Entry 3E22 (X-ray diffraction, 3.80 A resolution); this record covers chains B and C of the 5 polymer chains in the assembly.

== Chain B ==
Protein: Tubulin beta-2B chain
Source organism: Bos taurus
UniProt: Q6B856 (TBB2B_BOVIN); the author numbering skips numbers that UniProt does not, so the offset changes along the chain: 1-44 = UniProt 1-44; 47-360 = UniProt 45-358; 369-455 = UniProt 359-445
Sequence (445 residues; each row starts with the number of its first residue; note: 10 numbers in that range are skipped by the numbering (no residue carries them; nothing is unmodelled there)):
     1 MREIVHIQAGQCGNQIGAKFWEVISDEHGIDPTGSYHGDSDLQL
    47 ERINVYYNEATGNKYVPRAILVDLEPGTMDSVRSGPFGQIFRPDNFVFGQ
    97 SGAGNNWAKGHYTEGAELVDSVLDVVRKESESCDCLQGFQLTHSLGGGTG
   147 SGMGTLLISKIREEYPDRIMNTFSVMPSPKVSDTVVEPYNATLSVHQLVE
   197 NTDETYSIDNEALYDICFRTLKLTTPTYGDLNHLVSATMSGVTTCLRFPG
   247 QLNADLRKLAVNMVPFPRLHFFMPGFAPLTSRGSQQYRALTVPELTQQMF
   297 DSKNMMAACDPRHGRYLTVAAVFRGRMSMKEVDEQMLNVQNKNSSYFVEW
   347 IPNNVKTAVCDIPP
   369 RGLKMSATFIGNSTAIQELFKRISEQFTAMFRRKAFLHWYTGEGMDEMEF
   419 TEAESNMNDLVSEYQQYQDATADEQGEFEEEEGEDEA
Not modelled in the structure: 1, 278-285, 439-455
Small-molecule neighbours:
  - GDP (guanosine-5'-diphosphate): Gly-10, Gln-11, Cys-12, Ala-99, Asn-101, Ser-140, Gly-142, Gly-143, Gly-144, Thr-145, Gly-146, Ser-147, Val-171, Pro-173, Ser-174, Val-177, Ser-178, Glu-183, Asn-206, Leu-209, Tyr-224, Leu-227, Asn-228
  - colchicine (LOC; N-[(7S)-1,2,3,10-tetramethoxy-9-oxo-6,7-dihydro-5H-benzo[d]heptalen-7-yl]ethanamide): Val-238, Thr-239, Cys-241, Leu-242, Leu-248, Ala-250, Lys-254, Leu-255, Asn-258, Met-259, Val-315, Ala-316, Val-318, Asn-349, Asn-350, Val-351, Lys-352, Ala-354, Ile-378
  - soblidotin (TZT): Gln-11, Gln-15, Thr-74, Ser-77, Val-177, Ser-178, Asp-179, Thr-221, Pro-222, Thr-223, Tyr-224, Gly-225, Asn-228
UniProt features mapped onto this chain:
  - motif: Met-1 to Ile-4 (MREI motif)
  - binding site (GTP): Gln-11, Glu-71, Ser-140, Gly-144, Thr-145, Gly-146, Asn-206, Asn-228
  - binding site (Mg(2+)): Glu-71
  - modified residue: Ser-40 (Phosphoserine), Thr-57 (Phosphothreonine), Lys-60 (N6-acetyllysine), Ser-174 (Phosphoserine), Thr-287 (Phosphothreonine), Thr-292 (Phosphothreonine), Arg-320 (Omega-N-methylarginine), Glu-448 (5-glutamyl polyglutamate)
  - cross-link (Glycyl lysine isopeptide (Lys-Gly)): Lys-60 (interchain with G-Cter in ubiquitin), Lys-326 (interchain with G-Cter in ubiquitin)

== Chain C ==
Protein: Tubulin alpha-1C chain
Source organism: Bos taurus
UniProt: Q3ZCJ7 (TBA1C_BOVIN); residue numbers follow UniProt; this construct covers 1-449
Sequence (449 residues; each row starts with the number of its first residue):
     1 MRECISIHVGQAGVQIGNACWELYCLEHGIQPDGQMPSDKTIGGGDDSFN
    51 TFFSETGAGKHVPRAVFVDLEPTVIDEVRTGTYRQLFHPEQLISGKEDAA
   101 NNYARGHYTIGKEIIDLVLDRVRKLADQCTGLQGFLVFHSFGGGTGSGFT
   151 SLLMERLSVDYGKKSKLEFSIYPAPQVSTAVVEPYNSILTTHTTLEHSDC
   201 AFMVDNEAIYDICRRNLDIERPTYTNLNRLMSQIVSSITASLRFDGALNV
   251 DLTEFQTNLVPYPRIHFPLATYAPVISAEKAYHEQLSVAEITNACFEPAN
   301 QMVKCDPRHGKYMACCLLYRGDVVPKDVNAAIATIKTKRTIQFVDWCPTG
   351 FKVGINYQPPTVVPGGDLAKVQRAVCMLSNTTAVAEAWARLDHKFDLMYA
   401 KRAFVHWYVGEGMEEGEFSEAREDMAALEKDYEEVGADSYEDEDEGEEY
Not modelled in the structure: 1, 38-46, 280-285, 438-449
Small-molecule neighbours:
  - GTP: Gly-10, Gln-11, Ala-12, Gln-15, Ile-16, Asp-69, Glu-71, Asp-98, Ala-99, Ala-100, Asn-101, Ser-140, Gly-142, Gly-143, Gly-144, Thr-145, Gly-146, Ile-171, Pro-173, Val-177, Ser-178, Thr-179, Glu-183, Asn-206, Tyr-224, Leu-227, Asn-228
  - colchicine (LOC; N-[(7S)-1,2,3,10-tetramethoxy-9-oxo-6,7-dihydro-5H-benzo[d]heptalen-7-yl]ethanamide): Ser-178, Thr-179, Ala-180, Val-181
  - soblidotin (TZT): Leu-248, Pro-325, Val-328, Asn-329, Phe-351, Val-353
UniProt features mapped onto this chain:
  - motif: Met-1 to Cys-4 (MREC motif)
  - active site: Glu-254
  - binding site (GTP): Gln-11, Glu-71, Ser-140, Gly-144, Thr-145, Thr-179, Asn-206, Asn-228
  - binding site (Mg(2+)): Glu-71
  - site: Tyr-449 (Involved in polymerization)
  - modified residue: Lys-40 (N6-acetyllysine), Tyr-282 (3'-nitrotyrosine), Tyr-432 (Phosphotyrosine), Ser-439 (Phosphoserine), Tyr-449 (3'-nitrotyrosine)

== Chain B / chain C interface ==
Pairs across the interface - 31 pairs, chain B then chain C:
  Gln-96(B) / Arg-2(C)
  Gly-100(B) / Glu-254(C)
  Asn-101(B) / Glu-254(C)
  Asp-179(B) / Gly-350(C)
  Asp-179(B) / Phe-351(C)
  Asp-179(B) / Lys-352(C)  hydrogen bond (side chain-backbone)
  Thr-180(B) / Glu-254(C)
  Thr-180(B) / Asn-258(C)
  Thr-180(B) / Lys-352(C)  hydrogen bond
  Val-181(B) / Asn-258(C)
  Val-182(B) / Thr-257(C)
  Thr-221(B) / Pro-325(C)
  Thr-221(B) / Lys-326(C)
  Ala-397(B) / Trp-346(C)
  Met-398(B) / Trp-346(C)
  Met-398(B) / Pro-348(C)
  Arg-401(B) / Tyr-262(C)  hydrogen bond (backbone-side chain)
  Arg-401(B) / Trp-346(C)
  Arg-401(B) / Glu-434(C)  hydrogen bond (side chain-backbone)
  Arg-401(B) / Val-435(C)
  Lys-402(B) / Tyr-262(C)  hydrogen bond (backbone-side chain)
  Ala-403(B) / Pro-261(C)
  Phe-404(B) / Thr-257(C)
  Phe-404(B) / Asn-258(C)
  Phe-404(B) / Val-260(C)
  Phe-404(B) / Pro-261(C)  hydrophobic
  His-406(B) / Val-260(C)
  His-406(B) / Pro-261(C)  hydrogen bond (side chain-backbone)
  His-406(B) / Pro-263(C)
  Trp-407(B) / Thr-257(C)  hydrogen bond (side chain-backbone)
  Trp-407(B) / Val-260(C)  hydrophobic
Also at the interface, not in a pair above, chain B (19 interface residues in all): Tyr-210, Thr-220, Arg-400
Also at the interface, not in a pair above, chain C (22 interface residues in all): Asn-329, Asp-345, Cys-347, Val-353, Gly-436

== In short ==
The interface between chain B and chain C involves 19 residues on one side and 22 on the other; the contacts
include 7 hydrogen bonds. Among the polar pairs are Asp-179(B)/Lys-352(C), Thr-180(B)/Lys-352(C) and
Arg-401(B)/Tyr-262(C). Soblidotin is bound between chain B and chain C.
Chain B is Tubulin beta-2B chain and chain C is Tubulin alpha-1C chain, both from Bos taurus; the structure,
Tubulin-colchicine-soblidotin: Stathmin-like domain complex, was determined by X-ray diffraction together with
3DU7 from the same study.
